6Z3M - chains B and D of the 10 polymer chains in the assembly; structure by X-ray diffraction, 5.50 A resolution (low resolution: residue-level contacts below are approximate; hydrogen-bond / salt-bridge calls are withheld).

Chain B:
Name: Growth/differentiation factor 5
From: Homo sapiens
UniProt: P43026 (GDF5_HUMAN); residue numbers follow UniProt; this construct covers 387-501
Sequence (117 residues; numbered 385 to 501; the number before each row is that of its first residue):
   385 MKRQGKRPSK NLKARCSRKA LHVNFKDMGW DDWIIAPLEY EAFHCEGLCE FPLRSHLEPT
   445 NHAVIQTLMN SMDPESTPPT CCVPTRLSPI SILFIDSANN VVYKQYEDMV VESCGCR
Unresolved in the structure: 385-395
Disulfide bonds: Cys-400/Cys-466, Cys-429/Cys-498, Cys-433/Cys-500
Differences from the reference sequence: initiating methionine (385); expression tag (386)
Swiss-Prot annotation at these positions:
  - natural variant: Arg-399 (R399C: In BDA1C), Cys-400 (C400Y: In AMD2A), Trp-414 (W414R: In SYNS2 and BDA1C), Pro-436 (P436T: In AMD2B), Leu-437 (deletion: In AMD2B), Arg-438 (R438L: In SYNS2 and SYM1B), Ser-439 (S439T: In AMD2B), His-440 (H440L: In AMD2B), Leu-441 (L441P: In AMD2B, SYNS2 and BDA2), Asn-445 (N445K: In SYNS2; N445T: In SYNS2), Ser-475 (S475N: In SYNS2), Val-486 (V486M: In BDC), 1 further natural variant entry in UniProt
  - mutagenesis: Tyr-490 (Y490N: Resitant to NOG inhibition)
Reported in the primary citation:
  - specificity-determining residues: Asp-416 (by similarity / conservation)
  - mutagenesis - R438A, R438L: increased binding to BMPR1A (citing earlier work)

Chain D:
Name: RGM domain family member B
From: Homo sapiens
UniProt: Q6NW40 (RGMB_HUMAN); residues 53-412 here = UniProt positions 53-412
Sequence (371 residues; numbered 50 to 420; the number before each row is that of its first residue):
    50 ETGQCRIQKC TTDFVSLTSH LNSAVDGFDS EFCKALRAYA GCTQRTSKAC RGNLVYHSAV
   110 LGISDLMSQR NCSKDGPTSS TNPEVTHDPC NYHSHAGARE HRRGDQNPPS YLFCGLFGDP
   170 HLRTFKDNFQ TCKVEGAWPL IDNNYLSVQV TNVPVVPGSS ATATNKITII FKAHHGCTDQ
   230 KVYQAVTDDL PAAFVDGTTS GGDSDAKSLR IVERESGHYV EMHARYIGTT VFVRQVGRYL
   290 TLAIRMPEDL AMSYEESQDL QLCVNGCPLS ERIDDGQGQV SAILGHSLPR TSLVQAWPGY
   350 TLETANTQCH EKMPVKDIYF QSCVFDLLTT GDANFTAAAH SALEDVEALH PRKERWHIFP
   410 SSGTKHHHHH H
Unresolved in the structure: 50-52, 128-420
Disulfide bonds: Cys-54/Cys-99, Cys-59/Cys-91, Cys-82/Cys-121
Covalently attached groups: N-acetylglucosamine (NAG) linked to Asn-120
Differences from the reference sequence: expression tag (50-52, 413-420); conflict Gly-225 (Glu in Q6NW40)
Swiss-Prot annotation at these positions:
  - site: Asp-168, Pro-169 (Cleavage)
  - glycosylation (N-linked (GlcNAc...) asparagine): Asn-120, Asn-383
  - mutagenesis: Ala-186 (A186R: Severely impairs interaction with NEO1), Pro-206 (P206N: Introduces a N-linked glycan; changes interaction with NEO1 from a 2:2 to a 1:1 stoichiometry)
Reported in the primary citation:
  - mutagenesis - H106R: decreased signaling in response to BMP2

Interface between chain B and chain D:
Contacting residue pairs (15):
  Met-412(B) with Leu-110(D)
  Trp-414(B) with Leu-103(D); His-106(D); Ser-107(D)
  Trp-417(B) with Arg-100(D); Gly-101(D); Leu-103(D); His-106(D)
  Ile-479(B) with Arg-100(D)
  Asp-480(B) with Arg-100(D)
  Ser-481(B) with Lys-97(D); Arg-100(D)
  Tyr-490(B) with Gly-101(D); Leu-103(D)
  Met-493(B) with Leu-103(D)
Interface residues without a listed pair, chain B (9 interface residues in all): Phe-478
The authors on this interface:
  - specific contacts: His-106(D)/Trp-417(B)
  - hot spots on chain D (mutagenesis) - G101R (Kd > 150 uM): decreased binding to Growth/differentiation factor 5 (chain B)
  - hot spots on chain D (mutagenesis) - L103E: abolished binding to Growth/differentiation factor 5 (chain B)

Summary:
Chain B and chain D form an interface of 9 and 7 residues respectively. The authors report a contact between
His-106(D) and Trp-417(B). N-acetylglucosamine is covalently linked to Asn-120(D). From the paper: R438A and
R438L of chain B increase binding to BMPR1A; the specificity determinant Asp-416(B); 5 substitutions were
tested in all.
Here chain B is Growth/differentiation factor 5 and chain D is RGM domain family member B, both from Homo
sapiens. Entry 6Z3M (Repulsive Guidance Molecule B (RGMB) in complex with Growth Differentiation Factor 5
(GDF5) and Neogenin 1 ...) was determined by X-ray diffraction (same publication as 6Z3G, 6Z3H, 6Z3J and
6Z3L).
